7BO9 - chains B and F of the 6 polymer chains in the assembly; structure by X-ray diffraction, 1.56 A resolution.

[Chain B (and F)]
Name: CC-Type2-(VaYd)4-Y3F-W19(BrPhe)
Notes: chain F of this document is another copy of the same molecule, construct and numbering; everything in this record applies to it too
Amino-acid sequence (32 residues; each row starts with the number of its first residue; numbering starts at 0):
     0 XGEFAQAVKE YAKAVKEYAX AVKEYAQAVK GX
Unresolved in the structure: 31 (chain F: 0)
Modified / non-standard residues: ACE (acetyl group) at position 0; 4BF (4-bromo-L-phenylalanine) at position 19; NH2 (amino group) at position 31

[Interface between chain B and chain F]
Residue-residue contacts - 19 pairs, chain B then chain F:
  Glu2(B) - Glu23(F)
  Phe3(B) - Tyr17(F)
  Phe3(B) - Ala20(F)
  Phe3(B) - Val21(F)  hydrophobic
  Phe3(B) - Tyr24(F)  hydrophobic
  Ala6(B) - Tyr17(F)
  Ala6(B) - Ala20(F)  hydrophobic
  Val7(B) - Tyr17(F)
  Tyr10(B) - Tyr10(F)  hydrogen bond
  Tyr10(B) - Ala13(F)
  Tyr10(B) - Val14(F)
  Tyr10(B) - Tyr17(F)  hydrophobic
  Ala13(B) - Ala13(F)  hydrophobic
  Val14(B) - Tyr10(F)  hydrophobic
  Tyr17(B) - Tyr10(F)  hydrophobic
  Ala20(B) - Phe3(F)
  Ala20(B) - Ala6(F)  hydrophobic
  Val21(B) - Phe3(F)  hydrophobic
  Tyr24(B) - Phe3(F)  hydrophobic
Interface residues without a listed pair, chain F (11 interface residues in all): Val7

[In short]
The chain B/chain F interface involves 11 residues from each chain; the contacts include 1 hydrogen bond. Its
one hydrogen-bonded contact is Tyr10(B)-Tyr10(F).
Both chains are CC-Type2-(VaYd)4-Y3F-W19(BrPhe). Entry 7BO9 (A hexameric de novo coiled-coil assembly:
CC-Type2-(VaYd)4-Y3F-W19(BrPhe)) was determined by X-ray diffraction (same publication as 7BO8 and 7BOA).
